3RL0 - chains A and D of the 5 polymer chains in the assembly; structure by X-ray diffraction, 3.80 A resolution.

# Chain A
Molecule: Vesicle-associated membrane protein 2
Source organism: Homo sapiens
UniProt: P63027 (VAMP2_HUMAN); residues 28-60 here = UniProt positions 28-60
Amino-acid sequence (37 residues; row label = number of the first residue in the row):
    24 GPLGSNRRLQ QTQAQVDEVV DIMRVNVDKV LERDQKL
Disordered / not traced: 24-25
Differences from the reference sequence: expression tag (24-27)
UniProt features mapped onto this chain:
  - site: Q58, K59 (Microbial infection: Cleavage)
  - natural variant: V43 (deletion: In NEDHAHM), I45 (deletion: In NEDHAHM)
  - mutagenesis: S28 (S28A: Significant loss of phosphorylation; when associated with A-61, A-75 and A-80), E41 (E41A: 70% reduction in cleavage by C.botulinum neurotoxin type F (BoNT/F, botF)), V50 (V50D: 65% reduction in cleavage by BoNT/F), V53 to L54 (98% reduction in cleavage by BoNT/F), V53 (V53A: Wild-type cleavage by BoNT/F; V53D: 90% reduction in cleavage by BoNT/F)

# Chain D
Molecule: Synaptosomal-associated protein 25
Source organism: Homo sapiens
UniProt: P60880 (SNP25_HUMAN); residues 141-203 here = UniProt positions 141-203
Amino-acid sequence (65 residues; numbered 139 to 203; the number before each row is that of its first residue):
   139 GSARENEMDE NLEQVSGIIG NLRHMALDMG NEIDTQNRQI DRIMEKADSN KTRIDEANQR
   199 ATKML
Disordered / not traced: 201-203
Differences from the reference sequence: expression tag (139-140)

# How chain A and chain D interact
Pairs across the interface - 21 pairs, chain A then chain D:
  S28(A) with E143(D); D147(D), hydrogen bond
  R31(A) with E151(D), salt bridge
  T35(A) with S154(D), hydrogen bond; I157(D)
  Q38(A) with S154(D); I157(D); G158(D)
  V39(A) with I157(D), hydrophobic
  I45(A) with A164(D), hydrophobic
  N49(A) with A164(D), hydrogen bond (side chain-backbone); M167(D); G168(D)
  K52(A) with I171(D); D172(D), salt bridge
  R56(A) with Q174(D), hydrogen bond; N175(D)
  K59(A) with N175(D); I178(D); D179(D), salt bridge
  L60(A) with I178(D), hydrophobic
Interface residues without a listed pair, chain A (15 interface residues in all): E41, V42, M46, V53
Interface residues without a listed pair, chain D (17 interface residues in all): R161, L165

# Overview
The interface between chain A and chain D involves 15 residues on one side and 17 on the other; the contacts
include 4 hydrogen bonds and 3 salt bridges. Among the polar pairs are R31(A)-E151(D), K52(A)-D172(D) and
K59(A)-D179(D).
Chain A is Vesicle-associated membrane protein 2 and chain D is Synaptosomal-associated protein 25, both from
Homo sapiens; the structure, Truncated SNARE complex with complexin (P1), was determined by X-ray diffraction,
deposited together with 3RK2 and 3RK3.
